1YRH - chains B and C of the 4 polymer chains in the assembly; structure by X-ray diffraction, 3.11 A resolution.

Chain B (and C):
Molecule: trp repressor binding protein WrbA
Organism: Deinococcus radiodurans
Notes: chain C of this document is another copy of the same molecule, construct and numbering; everything in this record applies to it too
UniProtKB: Q9RYU4 (Q9RYU4_DEIRA); numbering as in UniProt (aligned over 2-199)
Amino-acid sequence (211 residues; numbered -1 to 209; the number before each row is that of its first residue; numbers below 1 keep their minus sign (Met-1 is residue -1)):
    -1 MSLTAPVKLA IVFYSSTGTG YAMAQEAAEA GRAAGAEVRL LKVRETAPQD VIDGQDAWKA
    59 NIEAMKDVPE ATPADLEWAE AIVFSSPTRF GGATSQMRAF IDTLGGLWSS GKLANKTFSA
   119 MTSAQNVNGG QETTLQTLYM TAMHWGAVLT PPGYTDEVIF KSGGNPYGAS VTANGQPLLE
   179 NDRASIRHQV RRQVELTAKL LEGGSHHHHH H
Unresolved in the structure: -1 to 3, 204-209 (chain C: -1 to 2, 204-209)
Sequence notes: cloning artifact (-1 to 1, 200, 202-209); modified residue (21, 63, 95, 119, 138, 141)
Modified / non-standard residues: Mse21, Mse63, Mse95, Mse119, Mse138, Mse141 (selenomethionine; parent Met)
Ligand contacts:
  - FMN (flavin mononucleotide), molecule 1: Ser13, Ser14, Thr15, Gly16, Thr17, Gly18, Pro85, Thr86, Arg87, Phe88, Gly89, Ser121, Ala122, Gln123, Asn124, Gly127, Ala171
  - FMN, molecule 2: Asp100, Gly103, His142
Curated features (UniProtKB/Swiss-Prot):
  - binding site (FMN): Ser13 to Gly18, Thr86 to Phe88, Ser121 to Gly127, His142
From the paper describing this entry:
  - binding site for flavin mononucleotide: Ser13, Thr15, Thr17, Arg87, Phe88, Ser121, Gln123, Asn124, Gly127, His142

Interface between chain B and chain C:
Contacting residue pairs - 32 pairs, chain B then chain C:
  Arg87(B) with Arg96(C), hydrogen bond (backbone-side chain); Asp100(C)
  Phe88(B) with Ile99(C); Trp106(C); Thr139(C), hydrogen bond (backbone-side chain); His142(C); Trp143(C)
  Gly89(B) with His142(C)
  Ala91(B) with Arg96(C)
  Ser93(B) with Ser93(C); Arg96(C); Ala97(C); Asp100(C), hydrogen bond (backbone-side chain)
  Gln94(B) with Asp100(C)
  Arg96(B) with Arg87(C), hydrogen bond (side chain-backbone); Ala91(C); Ser93(C)
  Ala97(B) with Ser93(C)
  Ile99(B) with Phe88(C)
  Asp100(B) with Arg87(C); Thr92(C); Ser93(C), hydrogen bond (side chain-backbone); Gln94(C)
  Trp106(B) with Phe88(C)
  Gly127(B) with His142(C)
  Gln134(B) with Gln134(C)
  Thr135(B) with Thr135(C)
  Thr139(B) with Phe88(C), hydrogen bond (side chain-backbone)
  His142(B) with Phe88(C); Gly89(C); Gly127(C)
  Trp143(B) with Phe88(C)
Also at the interface, not in a pair above, chain B (23 interface residues in all): Gly90, Thr92, Leu102, Gly103, Gly128, Mse138
Also at the interface, not in a pair above, chain C (21 interface residues in all): Gly90, Gly128, Mse138

In short:
The interface between chain B and chain C involves 23 residues on one side and 21 on the other; the contacts
include 6 hydrogen bonds. Among the polar pairs are Arg87(B)-Arg96(C), Phe88(B)-Thr139(C) and
Ser93(B)-Asp100(C). Ligands of chain B: flavin mononucleotide. The paper reports a binding site for flavin
mononucleotide at Ser13(B), Thr15(B) and Thr17(B) among others.
Chain B and chain C are both trp repressor binding protein WrbA (Deinococcus radiodurans); the structure,
Crystal Structure Of Trp Repressor Binding Protein Wrba in complex with FMN, was determined by X-ray
diffraction (same publication as 1ZWK, 1ZWL and 1YDG).
